Entry 8VGG (X-ray diffraction, 2.71 A resolution); this record covers chains L and H.

# Chain L
Molecule: Fab E104.v1.6DS light chain
From: Homo sapiens
Notes: antibody fragment or engineered binder
Chain sequence (217 residues; each row starts with the number of its first residue; a row labelled like 95A-95B holds insertion residues (95A, then the next letters in order)):
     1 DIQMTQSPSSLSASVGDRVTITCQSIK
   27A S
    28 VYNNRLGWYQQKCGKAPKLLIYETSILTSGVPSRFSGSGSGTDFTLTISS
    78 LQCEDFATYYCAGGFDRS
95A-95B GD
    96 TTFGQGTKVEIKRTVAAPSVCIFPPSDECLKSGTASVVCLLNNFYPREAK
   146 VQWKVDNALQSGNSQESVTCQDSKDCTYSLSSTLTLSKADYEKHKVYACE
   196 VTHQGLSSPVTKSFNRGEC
Not modelled in the structure: 1-2, 213-214
Disulfide bonds: Cys23-Cys88, Cys40-Cys165, Cys80-Cys171, Cys134-Cys194

# Chain H
Molecule: Fab E104.v1.6DS heavy chain
From: Homo sapiens
Notes: antibody fragment or engineered binder
Chain sequence (238 residues; row label = number of the first residue in the row; note: 4 numbers in that range are skipped by the numbering (no residue carries them; nothing is unmodelled there); a row labelled like 82A-82C holds insertion residues (82A, then the next letters in order)):
     1 EVQLVESGPGCVKPSETLSLTCTVSRFSLIGYAITWIRQPPGKGLEWIGG
    51 ISSAATTFYSSWAKSRVTISVDTSKNQFSLKL
82A-82C SSV
    83 TAADTAVYYCARDPRGYG
100A-100F AALDRL
   101 DLWGQGTCVTVSSFSTK
   122 GPSVCPLAPSSKSTSGGTACLGCLVKDYFCECPVTVSWNSGALTSGVHTF
   172 PAVLQSSGLYSLSSVVTVPSSSLGTQTYICNVNHKPSNTKVDKKVEPKSC
   222 DKTHTHHHHHHP
Not modelled in the structure: 1, 130-137, 192-197, 217-233
Disulfide bonds: Cys11-Cys151, Cys22-Cys92, Cys108-Cys153, Cys144-Cys201

# Interface between chain L and chain H
Disulfides between the chains: Cys116(L)-Cys141(H), Cys124(L)-Cys126(H)
Contacting residue pairs - 74 pairs, chain L then chain H:
  Arg32(L) - Tyr99(H)
  Arg32(L) - Asp100D(H)
  Leu33(L) - Asp100D(H)
  Gly34(L) - Asp100D(H)
  Tyr36(L) - Leu100C(H)  hydrogen bond (side chain-backbone)
  Tyr36(L) - Asp100D(H)
  Tyr36(L) - Arg100E(H)  hydrogen bond (side chain-backbone)
  Tyr36(L) - Leu100F(H)  hydrogen bond (side chain-backbone)
  Tyr36(L) - Trp103(H)  hydrophobic
  Gln38(L) - Gln39(H)  hydrogen bond
  Gln38(L) - Tyr91(H)  hydrogen bond
  Lys42(L) - Tyr91(H)
  Ala43(L) - Tyr91(H)  hydrophobic
  Ala43(L) - Trp103(H)  hydrophobic
  Ala43(L) - Gly104(H)
  Pro44(L) - Leu45(H)  hydrophobic
  Pro44(L) - Trp103(H)  hydrogen bond (backbone-side chain)
  Leu46(L) - Asp100D(H)
  Leu46(L) - Arg100E(H)
  Leu46(L) - Leu100F(H)
  Tyr49(L) - Asp100D(H)
  Tyr49(L) - Arg100E(H)
  Glu50(L) - Arg97(H)  salt bridge
  Glu50(L) - Arg100E(H)  salt bridge
  Tyr87(L) - Gln39(H)  hydrogen bond
  Tyr87(L) - Lys43(H)
  Tyr87(L) - Gly44(H)
  Tyr87(L) - Leu45(H)  hydrophobic
  Ala89(L) - Leu100C(H)
  Ala89(L) - Asp100D(H)
  Arg94(L) - Phe58(H)
  Arg94(L) - Tyr99(H)
  Arg94(L) - Gly100(H)
  Arg94(L) - Ala100A(H)
  Ser95(L) - Phe58(H)
  Gly95A(L) - Trp47(H)
  Gly95A(L) - Ala100A(H)
  Thr96(L) - Trp47(H)
  Thr96(L) - Ala100A(H)
  Thr96(L) - Leu100C(H)  hydrogen bond (side chain-backbone)
  Thr97(L) - Leu100C(H)
  Phe98(L) - Ile37(H)  hydrophobic
  Phe98(L) - Leu45(H)  hydrophobic
  Phe98(L) - Leu100C(H)  hydrophobic
  Cys116(L) - Cys141(H)  disulfide
  Phe118(L) - Leu128(H)
  Phe118(L) - Ala129(H)
  Phe118(L) - Cys141(H)  hydrophobic
  Phe118(L) - Leu142(H)  hydrophobic
  Ser121(L) - Cys126(H)
  Ser121(L) - Pro127(H)
  Glu123(L) - Lys214(H)
  Cys124(L) - Cys126(H)  disulfide
  Ser131(L) - Lys147(H)  hydrogen bond
  Val133(L) - Leu128(H)  hydrophobic
  Leu135(L) - Cys141(H)  hydrophobic
  Leu135(L) - Val186(H)  hydrophobic
  Asn137(L) - His169(H)  hydrogen bond
  Asn137(L) - Thr188(H)
  Gln160(L) - Val174(H)
  Gln160(L) - Leu175(H)
  Gln160(L) - Gln176(H)
  Glu161(L) - Val174(H)
  Ser162(L) - Phe171(H)
  Ser162(L) - Pro172(H)  hydrogen bond (side chain-backbone)
  Ser162(L) - Val174(H)
  Val163(L) - Pro172(H)
  Thr164(L) - Phe171(H)
  Ser174(L) - His169(H)
  Ser174(L) - Phe171(H)
  Leu175(L) - Phe171(H)
  Ser176(L) - Phe171(H)
  Ser176(L) - Ser184(H)  hydrogen bond
  Thr180(L) - Lys147(H)
Other interface residues (no listed pair), chain L (43 interface residues in all): Ile48, Pro119, Thr129, Asn138, Asp167, Thr178
Other interface residues (no listed pair), chain H (43 interface residues in all): Glu46, Ser52, Gly98, Ala100B, Asp101, Ser124, Val125, Leu145

# Summary
The chain L/chain H interface involves 43 residues from each chain; the contacts include 2 disulfide bonds, 12
hydrogen bonds and 2 salt bridges. Polar pairs include Glu50(L)-Arg97(H), Glu50(L)-Arg100E(H) and
Tyr36(L)-Arg100E(H).
Chain L is Fab E104.v1.6DS light chain and chain H is Fab E104.v1.6DS heavy chain, both from Homo sapiens; the
structure, Crystal structure of an engineered conformationally rigid anti-Tryptase Fab variant E104.v1.6DS,
was determined by X-ray diffraction together with 8VEG, 8VGE, 8VGF, 8VGL, 8VGM, 8VGN and 3 further entries
from the same study.
